3SG5 - chain A; structure by X-ray diffraction, 1.90 A resolution.

Chain A:
Protein: Myosin light chain kinase, Green fluorescent protein, Calmodulin-1 chimera
Source organism: Gallus gallus
Reference sequence: chimeric construct of Q6LDG3, P42212, P0DP29: residues 40-58 from Q6LDG3 (Q6LDG3_CHICK) positions 37-55 (UniProt number = residue number - 3); residues 61-150 from P42212 positions 149-238 (UniProt number = residue number + 88); residues 159-301 from P42212 positions 2-144 (UniProt number = residue number - 157); residues 304-450 from P0DP29 positions 3-149 (UniProt number = residue number - 301)
Amino-acid sequence (448 residues; row label = number of the first residue in the row; note: 2 numbers in that range are skipped by the numbering (no residue carries them; nothing is unmodelled there)):
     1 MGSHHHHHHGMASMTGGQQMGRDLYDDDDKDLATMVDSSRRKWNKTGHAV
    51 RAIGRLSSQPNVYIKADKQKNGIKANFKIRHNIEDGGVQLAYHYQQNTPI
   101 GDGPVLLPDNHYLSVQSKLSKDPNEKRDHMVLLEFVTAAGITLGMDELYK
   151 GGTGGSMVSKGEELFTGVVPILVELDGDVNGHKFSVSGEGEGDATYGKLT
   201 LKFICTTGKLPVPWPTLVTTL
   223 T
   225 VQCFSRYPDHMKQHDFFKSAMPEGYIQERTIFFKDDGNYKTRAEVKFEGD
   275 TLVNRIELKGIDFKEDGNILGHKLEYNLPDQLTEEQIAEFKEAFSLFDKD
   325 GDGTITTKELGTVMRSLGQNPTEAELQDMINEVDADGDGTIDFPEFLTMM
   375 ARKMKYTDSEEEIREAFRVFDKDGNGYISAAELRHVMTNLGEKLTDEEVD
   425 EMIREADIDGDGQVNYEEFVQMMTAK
Unresolved in the structure: 1-37, 144-158, 376-381, 449-450
Construct notes: expression tag (1-39); engineered mutation N44 (Gln41 in Q6LDG3), K65 (Met153 in P42212), A75 (Val163 in P42212), G87 (Ser175 in P42212), Y92 (Asp180 in P42212), V115 (Thr203 in P42212), K118 (Ala206 in P42212), L143 (His231 in P42212), L221 (Phe64 in P42212), I250 (Val93 in P42212), D362 (Asn61 in P0DP29), Y380 (Asp79 in P0DP29); linker (59-60, 151-158, 302-303); chromophore (223)
Modified positions: T223 (chromophore; CRO)
Glycans and other covalent adducts: covalent link L221-T223; covalent link T223-V225
Metal / ion sites: Ca2+ site 1: D322, D324, D326, T328, E333; Ca2+ site 2: D358, D360, D362, T364, E369; Ca2+ site 3: D395, D397, N399, Y401, E406; Ca2+ site 4: D431, D433, D435, Q437, E442
UniProt features mapped onto this chain:
  - binding site (Ca(2+)): D322, D324, D326, T328, E333, D358, D360, T364, E369, D395, D397, N399, Y401, E406, D431, D433, D435, Q437, E442
  - modified residue: K323 (N6-acetyllysine), T346 (Phosphothreonine), S383 (Phosphoserine), K396 (N6-acetyllysine), Y401 (Phosphotyrosine), S403 (Phosphoserine), T412 (Phosphothreonine), K417 (N6,N6,N6-trimethyllysine), Y440 (Phosphotyrosine)
  - cross-link: K323 (Glycyl lysine isopeptide (Lys-Gly) (interchain with G-Cter in SUMO2))
What the authors report for this chain:
  - mutagenesis - A52V (2-fold), R392G (Kd = 190 nm): increased binding to Ca2+

Summary:
D322, D324, D326, T328 and E333 coordinate Ca2+ site 1. D358, D360, D362, T364 and E369 coordinate Ca2+ site
2. From UniProt: 19 Ca2+-binding residues. From the paper: A52V and R392G increase binding to Ca2+.
Chain A is Myosin light chain kinase, Green fluorescent protein, Calmodulin-1 chimera (Gallus gallus); the
structure, Crystal Structure of Dimeric GCaMP3-D380Y, QP(linker 1), LP(linker 2), was determined by X-ray
diffraction together with 3SG2, 3SG3, 3SG4, 3SG6 and 3SG7 from the same study.
